6E5T - chain A; structure by X-ray diffraction, 1.55 A resolution.

== Chain A ==
Molecule: Retinol-binding protein 1
Source organism: Homo sapiens
Reference sequence: P09455 (RET1_HUMAN); residues 1-134 here correspond to UniProt positions 2-135 (UniProt number = residue number + 1)
Amino-acid sequence (140 residues; numbered 1 to 140; the number before each row is that of its first residue):
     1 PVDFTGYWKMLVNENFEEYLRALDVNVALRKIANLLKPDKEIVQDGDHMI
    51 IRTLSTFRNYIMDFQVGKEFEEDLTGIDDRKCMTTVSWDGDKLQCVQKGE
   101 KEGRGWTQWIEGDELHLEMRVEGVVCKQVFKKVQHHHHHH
Unresolved in the structure: 140
Differences from the reference sequence: expression tag (135-140)
UniProt features mapped onto this chain:
  - region: Arg-21 to Lys-31 (Important for interaction with STRA6)
  - binding site (all-trans-retinol): Lys-40, Met-62, Gln-108
Residues lining bound ligands: abnormal-cannabidiorcin (HVJ; (1'R,2'R)-5',6-dimethyl-2'-(prop-1-en-2-yl)-1',2',3',4'-tetrahydro[1,1'-biphenyl]-2,4-diol): Met-10, Phe-16, Leu-20, Val-25, Leu-29, Ala-33, Leu-36, Pro-38, Thr-53, Ser-55, Phe-57, Arg-58, Asn-59, Tyr-60, Gly-76, Ile-77, Gln-128
From the paper describing this entry:
  - binding site for abnormal-cannabidiorcin: Gln-128
  - specificity-determining residues: Pro-38 (proposed by the authors, not directly observed)

== In short ==
Chain A binds abnormal-cannabidiorcin. UniProt lists 3 all-trans-retinol-binding residues. The paper reports a
binding site for abnormal-cannabidiorcin at Gln-128; the specificity determinant Pro-38.
Chain A is Retinol-binding protein 1 (Homo sapiens); the structure, Crystal structure of human cellular
retinol binding protein 1 in complex with abnormal-cannabidiorcin (Abn-CBDO), was determined by X-ray
diffraction together with 6E5L, 6E5W, 6E6K and 6E6M from the same study.
